5L5A - chains L and V of the 28 polymer chains in the assembly; structure by X-ray diffraction, 2.40 A resolution.

[Chain L]
Molecule: Proteasome subunit beta type-6
From: Saccharomyces cerevisiae S288c
Notes: EC 3.4.25.1
UniProtKB: P23724 (PSB6_YEAST); residues 1-222 here correspond to UniProt positions 20-241 (UniProt number = residue number + 19)
Chain sequence (222 residues; row label = number of the first residue in the row):
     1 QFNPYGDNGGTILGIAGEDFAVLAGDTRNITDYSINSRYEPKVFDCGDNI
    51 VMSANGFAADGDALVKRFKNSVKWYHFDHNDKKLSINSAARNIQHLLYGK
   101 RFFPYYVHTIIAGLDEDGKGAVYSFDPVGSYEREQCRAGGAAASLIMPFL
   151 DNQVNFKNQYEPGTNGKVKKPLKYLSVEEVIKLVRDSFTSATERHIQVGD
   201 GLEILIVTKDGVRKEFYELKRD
Ion coordination: Mg2+: D222 (shared with I163(V), D166(V), S169(V) of chain V)

[Chain V]
Molecule: Proteasome subunit beta type-2
From: Saccharomyces cerevisiae S288c
Notes: EC 3.4.25.1
UniProtKB: P25043 (PSB2_YEAST); residues 1-232 here correspond to UniProt positions 30-261 (UniProt number = residue number + 29)
Chain sequence (232 residues; numbered 1 to 232; the number before each row is that of its first residue):
     1 TTIVGVKFNNGVVIAADTRSTQGPIVADKNCAKLHRISPKIWCAGAGTAA
    51 DTEAVTQLIGSNIELHSLYTSREPRVVSALQMLKQHLFKYQGHIGAYLIV
   101 AGVDPTGSHLFSIHAHGSTDVGYYLSLGSGSLAAMAVLESHWKQDLTKEE
   151 AIKLASDAIQAGIWNDLGSGSNVDVCVMEIGKDAEYLRNYLTPNVREEKQ
   201 KSYKFPRGTTAVLKESIVNICDIQEEQVDITA
Unresolved in the structure: 227-232
Ion coordination: Mg2+: I163, D166, S169 (shared with D222(L) of chain L)
Swiss-Prot annotation at these positions:
  - active site: T1 (Nucleophile)

[Chain L / chain V interface]
Pairs across the interface (61):
  R28(L) with L167(V)
  I30(L) with L167(V), hydrophobic
  D32(L) with L167(V)
  Y33(L) with N165(V); D166(V); L167(V), hydrogen bond (backbone-backbone); G168(V)
  I35(L) with W164(V); L167(V), hydrophobic
  R38(L) with W164(V), hydrogen bond (side chain-backbone); N165(V)
  F149(L) with Y203(V)
  N152(L) with F205(V)
  Q153(L) with Y203(V); F205(V)
  N158(L) with T209(V)
  Q159(L) with F205(V); T209(V)
  Y160(L) with T209(V), hydrogen bond (backbone-backbone); A211(V), hydrophobic
  P162(L) with P206(V), hydrophobic; R207(V); G208(V)
  N165(L) with T210(V); V212(V)
  G166(L) with A211(V)
  E179(L) with K201(V)
  K182(L) with Q200(V)
  L183(L) with Y203(V)
  R185(L) with E197(V), salt bridge; Q200(V), hydrogen bond
  D186(L) with K199(V); Q200(V), hydrogen bond (side chain-backbone); K201(V), hydrogen bond (side chain-backbone); Y203(V), hydrogen bond
  T189(L) with R196(V)
  S190(L) with R196(V)
  E193(L) with V26(V); K29(V), salt bridge; R196(V)
  R194(L) with P24(V); I25(V); V26(V), hydrogen bond (backbone-backbone); A27(V), hydrogen bond (side chain-backbone); K29(V)
  H195(L) with P24(V); I25(V)
  I196(L) with R19(V); T21(V); P24(V), hydrogen bond (backbone-backbone); V26(V), hydrophobic; L167(V)
  K220(L) with N194(V), hydrogen bond (side chain-backbone)
  R221(L) with W164(V)
  D222(L) with R19(V), salt bridge; I163(V); W164(V); S169(V); G170(V); S171(V), hydrogen bond (side chain-backbone); N194(V)
Interface residues without a listed pair, chain L (33 interface residues in all): S34, L145, E161, E218
Interface residues without a listed pair, chain V (34 interface residues in all): G23, D28, V195

[Summary]
Chain L and chain V form an interface of 33 and 34 residues respectively, with 12 hydrogen bonds and 3 salt
bridges. Polar contacts include R185(L)-E197(V), E193(L)-K29(V) and D222(L)-R19(V). From UniProt: active-site
residue T1(V) on chain V.
Here chain L is Proteasome subunit beta type-6 and chain V is Proteasome subunit beta type-2, both from
Saccharomyces cerevisiae S288c. Entry 5L5A (Yeast 20S proteasome with human beta5i (1-138; R57T)) was
determined by X-ray diffraction together with 5L52, 5L54, 5L55, 5L5B, 5L5D, 5L5E and 30 further entries from
the same study.
